PDB entry 7QOP | X-ray diffraction, 1.80 A resolution | chains A and B

== Chain A ==
Protein: Nitrile hydratase
Organism: Aeribacillus pallidus
Notes: EC 4.2.1.84; fragment: chain A
Reference sequence: Q84FS5 (Q84FS5_9BACI); residue numbers follow UniProt; this construct covers 10-216
Sequence (207 residues; numbered 10 to 216; the number before each row is that of its first residue):
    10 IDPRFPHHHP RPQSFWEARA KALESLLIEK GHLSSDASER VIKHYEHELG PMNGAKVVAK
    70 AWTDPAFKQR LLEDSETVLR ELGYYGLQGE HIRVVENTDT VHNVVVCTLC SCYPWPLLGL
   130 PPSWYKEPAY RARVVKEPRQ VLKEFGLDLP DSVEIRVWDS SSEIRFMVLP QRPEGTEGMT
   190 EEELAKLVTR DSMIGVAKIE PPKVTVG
Not modelled in the structure: 212-216
Modified residues: Cys-119 (3-sulfinoalanine; CSD); Cys-121 (3-sulfinoalanine; CSD)
Sequence notes: engineered mutation Ser-47 (Ile in Q84FS5)
Ion coordination: Co2+: Ser-120, Cys-121; Mg2+: Ile-173 (shared with Asp-218(B) of chain B)
From the paper describing this entry:
  - contacts within the chain: Glu-33/Ser-47 (water-mediated contact)
  - conformationally variable residues (side-chain flip): Glu-33
  - mutagenesis - I47S: increased stability

== Chain B ==
Protein: Nitrile hydratase subunit beta
Organism: Aeribacillus pallidus
Notes: EC 4.2.1.84; fragment: chain B
Reference sequence: Q84FS6 (Q84FS6_9BACI); residue numbers follow UniProt; this construct covers 1-229
Sequence (229 residues; row label = number of the first residue in the row):
     1 MNGIHDVGGM DGFGKVMYVK EEEDIYFTHD WERLAFGLVA GCMAQGLGMK AFDEFRIGIE
    61 LMRPVDYLTS SYYGHWIATV AYNLVDTGVL DEKELDERTE VFLKKPDTKI PRREDPALVK
   121 LVEKALYDGL SPLREISASP RFKVGERIKT KNIHPTGHTR FPRYARDKYG VIDEVYGAHV
   181 FPDDAAHRKG ENPQYLYRVR FEAEELWGYK QKDSVYIDLW ESYMEPVSH
Not modelled in the structure: 228-229
Ion coordination: Mg2+: Asp-218 (shared with Ile-173(A) of chain A)

== Chain A / chain B interface ==
Residue-residue contacts - 203 pairs, chain A then chain B:
  Pro-15(A) with Arg-63(B), hydrogen bond (backbone-side chain)
  His-16(A) with Arg-63(B); Val-65(B)
  His-18(A) with Arg-63(B), hydrogen bond (backbone-side chain)
  Pro-19(A) with Arg-63(B); Asp-66(B); Thr-69(B)
  Arg-20(A) with Arg-63(B); Asp-66(B), hydrogen bond (backbone-side chain)
  Gln-22(A) with Thr-69(B), hydrogen bond (side chain-backbone); Ser-70(B); Ser-71(B)
  Ser-23(A) with Leu-103(B)
  Phe-24(A) with Thr-99(B); Leu-103(B)
  Trp-25(A) with Ser-70(B); Gly-74(B); Ala-78(B), hydrophobic
  Glu-26(A) with Trp-31(B)
  Ala-27(A) with Thr-99(B); Phe-102(B); Leu-103(B), hydrophobic
  Arg-28(A) with Ile-77(B); Leu-95(B); Asp-96(B), salt bridge; Thr-99(B), hydrogen bond
  Ala-29(A) with Trp-31(B), hydrophobic; Leu-38(B); Ile-77(B), hydrophobic
  Lys-30(A) with Phe-102(B); Pro-106(B), hydrogen bond (side chain-backbone)
  Ala-31(A) with Leu-95(B), hydrophobic; Arg-98(B); Thr-99(B); Phe-102(B)
  Leu-32(A) with Leu-38(B), hydrophobic; Ile-77(B), hydrophobic; Val-80(B), hydrophobic; Leu-90(B), hydrophobic; Leu-95(B), hydrophobic
  Glu-33(A) with Leu-34(B); Leu-38(B); Ile-110(B)
  Ser-34(A) with Arg-98(B); Phe-102(B); Ile-110(B); Pro-111(B)
  Leu-35(A) with Glu-94(B); Leu-95(B), hydrophobic; Arg-98(B)
  Leu-36(A) with Leu-38(B), hydrophobic; Cys-42(B), hydrophobic; Leu-84(B), hydrophobic
  Ile-37(A) with Pro-111(B); Arg-113(B)
  Glu-38(A) with Arg-98(B), salt bridge; Pro-111(B)
  Lys-39(A) with Leu-90(B); Glu-94(B), salt bridge
  Gly-40(A) with Arg-113(B)
  His-41(A) with Gln-45(B), hydrogen bond (backbone-side chain); Leu-47(B); Val-89(B)
  Leu-42(A) with Leu-38(B), hydrophobic; Arg-113(B), hydrogen bond (backbone-side chain); Leu-118(B), hydrophobic
  Ser-43(A) with Arg-113(B); Asp-115(B); Leu-118(B)
  Ser-44(A) with Arg-112(B); Arg-113(B), hydrogen bond (backbone-backbone)
  Asp-45(A) with Arg-113(B); Glu-114(B); Asp-115(B), hydrogen bond (side chain-backbone); Pro-116(B); Val-119(B)
  Ala-46(A) with Leu-118(B), hydrophobic; Val-119(B)
  Arg-49(A) with Glu-123(B), salt bridge; Tyr-127(B), hydrogen bond
  Val-50(A) with Phe-36(B); Gly-37(B); Ala-40(B), hydrophobic; Val-122(B), hydrophobic
  Ile-51(A) with Arg-33(B)
  His-53(A) with Leu-126(B); Tyr-127(B), hydrogen bond
  Tyr-54(A) with Tyr-26(B); Phe-36(B), hydrophobic; Leu-126(B)
  Glu-55(A) with Tyr-26(B); Phe-27(B); Arg-33(B), salt bridge
  Glu-57(A) with Tyr-127(B), hydrogen bond
  Tyr-94(A) with Tyr-127(B); Asp-128(B)
  Gly-95(A) with Leu-126(B); Tyr-127(B); Gly-129(B)
  Leu-96(A) with Phe-52(B), hydrophobic; Ala-125(B); Leu-126(B), hydrogen bond (backbone-backbone); Gly-129(B); Leu-130(B), hydrophobic
  Gln-97(A) with Phe-52(B)
  Glu-99(A) with Gly-129(B); Leu-130(B), hydrogen bond (side chain-backbone); Ser-131(B)
  His-100(A) with Ser-131(B), hydrogen bond
  Arg-102(A) with Glu-174(B), salt bridge; Tyr-176(B); Arg-198(B)
  Thr-117(A) with His-5(B); Val-7(B); Tyr-164(B)
  Leu-118(A) with His-5(B); Asp-6(B); Arg-160(B)
  Cys-119(A) with Arg-56(B); Arg-160(B)
  Ser-120(A) with Tyr-72(B), hydrogen bond
  Cys-121(A) with Arg-56(B); Arg-160(B)
  Trp-124(A) with Phe-52(B), hydrophobic; Trp-76(B), hydrophobic
  Leu-129(A) with Phe-27(B), hydrophobic; Phe-36(B), hydrophobic; Tyr-73(B)
  Pro-131(A) with Asp-24(B)
  Ser-132(A) with Val-19(B); Asp-24(B), hydrogen bond
  Trp-133(A) with Val-16(B), hydrophobic; Met-17(B)
  Lys-135(A) with Tyr-72(B)
  Pro-137(A) with Phe-13(B), hydrophobic
  Ala-138(A) with Phe-13(B), hydrophobic; Gly-14(B); Lys-15(B)
  Tyr-139(A) with Val-16(B), hydrophobic
  Arg-140(A) with His-5(B), hydrogen bond (side chain-backbone); Val-7(B); Tyr-67(B), hydrogen bond
  Ala-141(A) with Val-7(B); Gly-8(B); Gly-9(B), hydrogen bond (backbone-backbone); Met-10(B); Phe-13(B), hydrophobic
  Arg-142(A) with Gly-14(B), hydrogen bond (side chain-backbone); Lys-15(B); Val-16(B)
  Val-144(A) with Gly-9(B); Tyr-164(B); Trp-207(B), hydrogen bond (backbone-side chain); Val-215(B)
  Lys-145(A) with Gly-9(B), hydrogen bond (side chain-backbone); Asp-11(B), salt bridge; Trp-207(B); Tyr-209(B)
  Pro-147(A) with Asp-213(B)
  Arg-148(A) with Gln-211(B); Lys-212(B), hydrogen bond (side chain-backbone); Asp-213(B), salt bridge
  Glu-153(A) with Lys-15(B); Val-16(B), hydrogen bond (side chain-backbone)
  Phe-154(A) with Val-16(B), hydrophobic; Tyr-18(B), hydrophobic
  Asp-160(A) with Lys-212(B)
  Glu-163(A) with Lys-212(B)
  Ile-164(A) with Lys-212(B), hydrogen bond (backbone-backbone); Asp-213(B); Ser-214(B), hydrogen bond (backbone-backbone)
  Arg-165(A) with Arg-200(B); Ser-214(B); Tyr-216(B)
  Val-166(A) with Ser-214(B), hydrogen bond (backbone-backbone); Val-215(B); Tyr-216(B), hydrogen bond (backbone-backbone)
  Trp-167(A) with Arg-198(B); Tyr-216(B)
  Asp-168(A) with Tyr-164(B), hydrogen bond; Tyr-216(B), hydrogen bond (backbone-backbone)
  Ser-169(A) with Arg-160(B), hydrogen bond (backbone-side chain)
  Ser-170(A) with Arg-160(B), hydrogen bond (backbone-side chain); Ile-217(B); Asp-218(B), hydrogen bond (side chain-backbone); Trp-220(B)
  Ser-171(A) with Leu-196(B); Asp-218(B), hydrogen bond; Trp-220(B)
  Glu-172(A) with Phe-52(B); Arg-56(B), salt bridge; Pro-132(B)
  Ile-173(A) with Tyr-176(B), hydrophobic; His-179(B); Asp-218(B)
  Arg-174(A) with Arg-56(B)
  Phe-175(A) with Tyr-176(B)
  Thr-198(A) with Glu-21(B)
  Arg-199(A) with Val-19(B); Glu-21(B), hydrogen bond (backbone-side chain); Asp-24(B), salt bridge
  Asp-200(A) with Tyr-18(B); Glu-21(B), hydrogen bond (backbone-side chain)
Also at the interface, not in a pair above, chain A (93 interface residues in all): His-17, Ser-47, Gly-59, Pro-60, Cys-116, Glu-136, Val-150, Ser-161, Val-162
Also at the interface, not in a pair above, chain B (101 interface residues in all): Gly-41, Asp-53, Met-62, Leu-68, Ala-81, Glu-92, Leu-133, Pro-162

== Summary ==
93 residues of chain A face 101 of chain B across their interface, with 38 hydrogen bonds and 10 salt bridges.
Among the polar pairs are Arg-28(A)/Asp-96(B), Glu-38(A)/Arg-98(B) and Lys-39(A)/Glu-94(B). The Co2+ site is
built by Ser-120(A) and Cys-121(A). From the paper: I47S of chain A increases stability; conformational
variability at Glu-33(A).
Here chain A is Nitrile hydratase and chain B is Nitrile hydratase subunit beta, both from Aeribacillus
pallidus. Entry 7QOP (A mutant of the nitrile hydratase from Geobacillus pallidus having enhanced
thermostability) was determined by X-ray diffraction (same publication as 7Z0V, 7QOU and 7QOV).
